PDB entry 7DP8 | X-ray diffraction, 2.45 A resolution | chains B and C of the 6 polymer chains in the assembly

== Chain B ==
Protein: Tubulin beta chain
Organism: Sus scrofa
UniProtKB: A0A287AGU7 (A0A287AGU7_PIG); the author numbering skips numbers that UniProt does not, so the offset changes along the chain: 1-358 = UniProt 1-358; 367-453 = UniProt 359-445
Amino-acid sequence (445 residues; each row starts with the number of its first residue; note: 8 numbers in that range are skipped by the numbering (no residue carries them; nothing is unmodelled there)):
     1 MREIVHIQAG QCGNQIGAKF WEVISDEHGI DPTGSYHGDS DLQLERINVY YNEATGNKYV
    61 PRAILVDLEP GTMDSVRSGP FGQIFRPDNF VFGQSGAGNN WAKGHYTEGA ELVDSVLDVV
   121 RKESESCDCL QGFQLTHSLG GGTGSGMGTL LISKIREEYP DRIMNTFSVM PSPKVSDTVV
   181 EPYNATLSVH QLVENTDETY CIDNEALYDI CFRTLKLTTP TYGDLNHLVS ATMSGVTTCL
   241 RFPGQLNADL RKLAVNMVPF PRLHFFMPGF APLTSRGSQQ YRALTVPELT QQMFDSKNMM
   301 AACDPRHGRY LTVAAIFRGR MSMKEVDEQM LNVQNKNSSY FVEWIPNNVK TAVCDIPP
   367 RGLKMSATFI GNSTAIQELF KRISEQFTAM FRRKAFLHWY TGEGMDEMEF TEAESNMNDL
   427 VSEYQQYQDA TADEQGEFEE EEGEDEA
Disordered / not traced: 273-284, 439-453
Metal / ion sites: Ca2+ near E111 (its only coordinating residue here)
Ligand contacts:
  - G2X (6-[2,6-bis(fluoranyl)-4-[3-(methylamino)propoxy]phenyl]-5-chloranyl-N-[(2S)-1,1,1-tris(fluoranyl)propan-2-yl]-[1,2,4]triazolo[1,5-a]pyrimidin-7-amine): V175, S176, D177, N204, E205, Y208, D209, R213, P220, T221, Y222, L225
  - GDP (guanosine-5'-diphosphate): G10, Q11, C12, Q15, I16, D67, S138, G141, G142, T143, G144, D177, E181, N204, Y222, L225, N226

== Chain C ==
Protein: Tubulin alpha-1B chain
Organism: Sus scrofa
UniProtKB: Q2XVP4 (TBA1B_PIG); numbering as in UniProt (aligned over 1-450)
Amino-acid sequence (450 residues; each row starts with the number of its first residue):
     1 MRECISIHVG QAGVQIGNAC WELYCLEHGI QPDGQMPSDK TIGGGDDSFN TFFSETGAGK
    61 HVPRAVFVDL EPTVIDEVRT GTYRQLFHPE QLITGKEDAA NNYARGHYTI GKEIIDLVLD
   121 RIRKLADQCT GLQGFLVFHS FGGGTGSGFT SLLMERLSVD YGKKSKLEFS IYPAPQVSTA
   181 VVEPYNSILT THTTLEHSDC AFMVDNEAIY DICRRNLDIE RPTYTNLNRL ISQIVSSITA
   241 SLRFDGALNV DLTEFQTNLV PYPRIHFPLA TYAPVISAEK AYHEQLSVAE ITNACFEPAN
   301 QMVKCDPRHG KYMACCLLYR GDVVPKDVNA AIATIKTKRS IQFVDWCPTG FKVGINYQPP
   361 TVVPGGDLAK VQRAVCMLSN TTAIAEAWAR LDHKFDLMYA KRAFVHWYVG EGMEEGEFSE
   421 AREDMAALEK DYEEVGVDSV EGEGEEEGEE
Disordered / not traced: 441-450
Swiss-Prot annotation at these positions:
  - motif: M1 to C4 (MREC motif)
  - active site: E254
  - binding site (GTP): G10, Q11, A12, Q15, E71, A99, S140, G143, G144, T145, G146, T179, E183, N206, Y224, N228, L252
  - binding site (Mg(2+)): E71
  - modified residue: K40 (N6,N6,N6-trimethyllysine), S48 (Phosphoserine), S232 (Phosphoserine), Y282 (3'-nitrotyrosine), R339 (Omega-N-methylarginine), S439 (Phosphoserine), E443 (5-glutamyl polyglutamate), E445 (5-glutamyl polyglutamate)
  - cross-link (Glycyl lysine isopeptide (Lys-Gly)): K326 (interchain with G-Cter in ubiquitin), K370 (interchain with G-Cter in ubiquitin)
Metal / ion sites: Ca2+ site 1: D39, T41, G44, E55; Ca2+ site 2 near E55 (its only coordinating residue here)
Ligand contacts:
  - G2X (6-[2,6-bis(fluoranyl)-4-[3-(methylamino)propoxy]phenyl]-5-chloranyl-N-[(2S)-1,1,1-tris(fluoranyl)propan-2-yl]-[1,2,4]triazolo[1,5-a]pyrimidin-7-amine), molecule 1: V177, S178, T179, N206, E207, Y210, D211, R214, R221, P222, T223, Y224, L227
  - G2X, molecule 2: A247, L248, P325, K326, V328, N329, V353, I355
  - GTP (guanosine-5'-triphosphate): G10, Q11, A12, Q15, D69, D98, A99, A100, N101, S140, G142, G143, G144, T145, G146, I171, T179, E183, N206, Y224, L227, N228, I231

== Interface between chain B and chain C ==
Residue-residue contacts (63):
  P70(B) - M1(C)  hydrophobic
  Q94(B) - M1(C)
  Q94(B) - R2(C)
  S95(B) - R2(C)  hydrogen bond (backbone-side chain)
  G98(B) - T253(C)
  G98(B) - E254(C)
  G98(B) - T257(C)
  N99(B) - E254(C)
  N99(B) - N258(C)  hydrogen bond
  N99(B) - K352(C)  hydrogen bond
  K174(B) - K336(C)
  V175(B) - N329(C)
  S176(B) - T349(C)
  D177(B) - F351(C)
  D177(B) - K352(C)
  D177(B) - V353(C)  hydrogen bond (backbone-backbone)
  T178(B) - N258(C)
  T178(B) - T349(C)
  T178(B) - F351(C)  hydrogen bond (backbone-backbone)
  T178(B) - K352(C)
  V179(B) - N258(C)  hydrogen bond (backbone-side chain)
  V179(B) - C347(C)  hydrophobic
  V179(B) - T349(C)  hydrogen bond (backbone-side chain)
  V179(B) - G350(C)
  V179(B) - F351(C)
  V180(B) - T257(C)
  V180(B) - N258(C)
  P182(B) - T349(C)
  Y208(B) - K326(C)
  T218(B) - K326(C)
  T219(B) - K326(C)
  Q392(B) - P348(C)
  Q392(B) - T349(C)
  A395(B) - D345(C)
  A395(B) - W346(C)
  M396(B) - W346(C)
  M396(B) - P348(C)
  R398(B) - S439(C)
  R399(B) - Y262(C)  hydrogen bond (backbone-side chain)
  R399(B) - W346(C)
  R399(B) - E434(C)  hydrogen bond (side chain-backbone)
  R399(B) - V435(C)
  R399(B) - V437(C)  hydrogen bond (side chain-backbone)
  R399(B) - D438(C)
  R399(B) - S439(C)  hydrogen bond
  K400(B) - Y262(C)
  A401(B) - P261(C)
  A401(B) - Y262(C)
  A401(B) - W346(C)  hydrophobic
  F402(B) - T257(C)
  F402(B) - N258(C)
  F402(B) - V260(C)
  F402(B) - P261(C)  hydrogen bond (backbone-backbone)
  F402(B) - M313(C)
  F402(B) - W346(C)  hydrophobic
  H404(B) - V260(C)
  H404(B) - P261(C)
  H404(B) - Y262(C)
  H404(B) - P263(C)
  W405(B) - D199(C)
  W405(B) - Q256(C)  hydrogen bond (side chain-backbone)
  W405(B) - T257(C)
  W405(B) - V260(C)  hydrogen bond (side chain-backbone)
Other interface residues (no listed pair), chain B (30 interface residues in all): K103, E181, Y222, L403
Other interface residues (no listed pair), chain C (35 interface residues in all): L248, L259, A314, V324, V440

== Summary ==
30 residues of chain B face 35 of chain C across their interface, with 14 hydrogen bonds. Polar contacts
include S95(B)-R2(C), N99(B)-N258(C) and N99(B)-K352(C). One compound G2X molecule is bound between chain B
and chain C. Bound to chain B: GDP.
Chain B is Tubulin beta chain and chain C is Tubulin alpha-1B chain, both from Sus scrofa; the structure,
Crystal structure of T2R-TTL-Cevipabulin-eribulin complex, was determined by X-ray diffraction together with
7CLD from the same study.
